6FOY - chain A; structure by X-ray diffraction, 1.65 A resolution.

[Chain A]
Protein: Kynurenine 3-monooxygenase
From: Pseudomonas fluorescens
Notes: EC 1.14.13.9
UniProt: Q84HF5 (KMO_PSEFL); residues 1-459 here correspond to UniProt positions 2-460 (UniProt number = residue number + 1)
Sequence (460 residues; each row starts with the number of its first residue):
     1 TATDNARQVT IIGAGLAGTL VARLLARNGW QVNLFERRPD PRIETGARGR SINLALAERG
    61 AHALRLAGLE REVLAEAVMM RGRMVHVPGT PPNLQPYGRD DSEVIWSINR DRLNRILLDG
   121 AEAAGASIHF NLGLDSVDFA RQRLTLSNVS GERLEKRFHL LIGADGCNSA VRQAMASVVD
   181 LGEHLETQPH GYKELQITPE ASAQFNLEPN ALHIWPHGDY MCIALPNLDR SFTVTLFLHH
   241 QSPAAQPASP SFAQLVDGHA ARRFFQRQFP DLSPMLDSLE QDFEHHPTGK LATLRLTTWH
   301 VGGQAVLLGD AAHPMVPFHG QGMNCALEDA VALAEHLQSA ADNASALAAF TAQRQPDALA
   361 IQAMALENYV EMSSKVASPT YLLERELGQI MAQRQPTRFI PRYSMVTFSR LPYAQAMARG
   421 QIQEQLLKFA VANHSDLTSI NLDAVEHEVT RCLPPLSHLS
Not modelled in the structure: 1-5, 374-378, 456-460
Sequence notes: engineered mutation S251 (Cys252 in Q84HF5); expression tag (460)
Ion coordination: Ca2+: S147, N148
Small-molecule neighbours:
  - E0T (5-[2,3-bis(chloranyl)phenyl]furan-2-carboxylic acid): R83, Y97, I105, L212, M221, I223, F237, P317, F318, G320, M372, Y403
  - FAD (flavin-adenine dinucleotide): I12, G13, A14, G15, L16, A17, G18, F35, E36, R37, R38, L54, A55, R110, L132, G133, L134, A164, D165, G166, A170, Y192, E194, F237, L291, L308, G309, D310, P317, G320, Q321, G322, M323, N324, A326
UniProt features mapped onto this chain:
  - binding site (FAD): L16, A17, E36 to R38, A55, R110, L134, D310, M323, N324
  - binding site (L-kynurenine): R83, Y97, N368, Y403
What the authors report for this chain:
  - binding site for E0T: R83, Y97

[In short]
Bound to chain A: flavin-adenine dinucleotide and compound E0T. The Ca2+ site is built by S147 and N148. From
UniProt: 11 FAD-binding residues and 4 L-kynurenine-binding residues. The paper reports a binding site for E0T
at R83 and Y97.
Chain A is Kynurenine 3-monooxygenase (Pseudomonas fluorescens); the structure, The crystal structure of
P.fluorescens Kynurenine 3-monooxygenase (KMO) in complex with competitive inhibitor No. 9, was determined by
X-ray diffraction together with 6FOX, 6FOZ, 6FP0, 6FP1 and 6FPH from the same study.
